9E29 - chains C and D of the 6 polymer chains in the assembly; structure by electron microscopy, 3.30 A resolution.

# Chain C (and D)
Molecule: CpaF
Organism: Caulobacter vibrioides
Notes: chain D of this document is another copy of the same molecule, construct and numbering; everything in this record applies to it too
Reference sequence: Q9L714 (Q9L714_CAUVI); residue numbers follow UniProt; this construct covers 1-501
Sequence (501 residues; each row starts with the number of its first residue):
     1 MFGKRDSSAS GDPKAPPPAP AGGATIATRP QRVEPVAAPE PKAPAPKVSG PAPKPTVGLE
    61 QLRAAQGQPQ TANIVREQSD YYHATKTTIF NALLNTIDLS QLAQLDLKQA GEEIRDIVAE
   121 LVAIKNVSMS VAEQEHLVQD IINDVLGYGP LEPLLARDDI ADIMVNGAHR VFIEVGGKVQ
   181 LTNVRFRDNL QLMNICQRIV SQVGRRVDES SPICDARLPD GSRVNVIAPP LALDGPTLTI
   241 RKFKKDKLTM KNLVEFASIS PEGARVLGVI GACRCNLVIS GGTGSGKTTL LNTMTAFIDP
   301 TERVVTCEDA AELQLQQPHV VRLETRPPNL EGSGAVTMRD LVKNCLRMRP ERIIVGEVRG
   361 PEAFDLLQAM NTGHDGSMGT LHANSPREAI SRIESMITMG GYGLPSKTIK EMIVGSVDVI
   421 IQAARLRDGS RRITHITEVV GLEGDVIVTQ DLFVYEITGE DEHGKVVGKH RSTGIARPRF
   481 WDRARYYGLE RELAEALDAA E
Not modelled in the structure: 1-79
Ion coordination: Mg2+: Thr288, Glu312 (together with ADP)
Residues lining bound ligands: ADP (adenosine-5'-diphosphate): Lys244, Leu248, Leu253, Phe256, Ser258, Gly284, Ser285, Gly286, Lys287, Thr288, Thr289, Arg431

# How chain C and chain D interact
Residue-residue contacts - 55 pairs, chain C then chain D:
  Arg217(C) - Leu233(D)
  Asn276(C) - Arg427(D)
  Thr301(C) - Val179(D)
  Arg303(C) - Met164(D)
  Arg303(C) - Asn166(D)
  Ala311(C) - Leu233(D)  hydrophobic
  Pro318(C) - Arg170(D)  hydrogen bond (backbone-side chain)
  His319(C) - Asn166(D)  hydrogen bond
  His319(C) - Phe172(D)
  Val321(C) - Asn166(D)
  Val321(C) - Asp234(D)
  Arg322(C) - Leu231(D)
  Arg322(C) - Ala232(D)
  Arg322(C) - Leu233(D)  hydrogen bond (backbone-backbone)
  Arg322(C) - Asp234(D)  salt bridge
  Leu323(C) - Ile227(D)  hydrophobic
  Leu323(C) - Leu231(D)
  Glu324(C) - Leu231(D)  hydrogen bond (backbone-backbone)
  Glu324(C) - Leu233(D)
  Arg326(C) - Glu209(D)  hydrogen bond (side chain-backbone)
  Arg326(C) - Pro230(D)
  Arg326(C) - Leu231(D)
  Val336(C) - Pro212(D)  hydrophobic
  Val336(C) - Ile213(D)  hydrophobic
  Val336(C) - Leu231(D)  hydrophobic
  Asp340(C) - Ile213(D)
  Leu341(C) - Ile227(D)  hydrophobic
  Leu341(C) - Leu231(D)  hydrophobic
  Asn344(C) - Ile213(D)
  Asn344(C) - Asn225(D)  hydrogen bond
  Arg347(C) - Asp215(D)  salt bridge
  Arg347(C) - Arg223(D)
  Arg347(C) - Arg241(D)  hydrogen bond (backbone-side chain)
  Arg347(C) - Thr283(D)  hydrogen bond
  Met348(C) - Asn225(D)
  Met348(C) - Thr239(D)
  Arg349(C) - Asp162(D)  salt bridge
  Arg349(C) - Met164(D)
  Arg349(C) - Glu174(D)  salt bridge
  Phe364(C) - Asn384(D)
  Gln368(C) - Asn384(D)  hydrogen bond
  Asn371(C) - Arg425(D)
  Asn371(C) - Leu426(D)
  Asn371(C) - Arg427(D)  hydrogen bond (backbone-backbone)
  Thr372(C) - Arg425(D)
  Thr372(C) - Leu426(D)
  Gly373(C) - Leu426(D)  hydrogen bond (backbone-backbone)
  Gly373(C) - Arg427(D)
  His374(C) - Arg425(D)
  Gly415(C) - Arg427(D)
  Ser416(C) - Arg427(D)
  Asp418(C) - Arg427(D)  salt bridge
  Arg483(C) - Arg427(D)
  Arg483(C) - Glu460(D)  salt bridge
  Tyr486(C) - His463(D)
Also at the interface, not in a pair above, chain C (35 interface residues in all): Val320, Leu346, Met370, Asp375, Leu404
Also at the interface, not in a pair above, chain D (32 interface residues in all): Ser210, Thr237, Ser385, Gly429

# In short
Chain C and chain D form an interface of 35 and 32 residues respectively, with 11 hydrogen bonds and 6 salt
bridges. Polar pairs include Arg322(C)-Asp234(D), Arg347(C)-Asp215(D) and Arg349(C)-Asp162(D). Ligands of
chain C: ADP. Thr288(C) and Glu312(C) form the Mg2+ site.
Chain C and chain D are both CpaF (Caulobacter vibrioides); the structure, Expanded structure of CpaF with two
ATPs and four ADPs (Saturated ATP dataset), was determined by electron microscopy (same publication as 9E24,
9E25, 9E26 and 9E27).
